PDB entry 7VXH | electron microscopy, 2.95 A resolution | chains A and C of the 4 polymer chains in the assembly

[Chain A]
Molecule: Capsid protein VP1
Organism: Coxsackievirus B3
UniProt: P03313 (POLG_CXB3N); residues 1-284 here correspond to UniProt positions 571-854 (UniProt number = residue number + 570)
Amino-acid sequence (284 residues; each row starts with the number of its first residue):
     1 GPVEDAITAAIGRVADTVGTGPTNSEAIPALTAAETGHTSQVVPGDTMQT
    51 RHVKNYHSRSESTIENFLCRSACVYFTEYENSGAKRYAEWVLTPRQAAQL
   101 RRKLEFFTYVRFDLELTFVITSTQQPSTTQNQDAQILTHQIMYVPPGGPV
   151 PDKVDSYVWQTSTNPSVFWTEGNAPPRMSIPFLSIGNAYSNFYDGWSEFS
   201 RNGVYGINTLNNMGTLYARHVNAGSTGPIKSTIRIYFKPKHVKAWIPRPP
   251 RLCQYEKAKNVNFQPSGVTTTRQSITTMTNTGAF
Not modelled in the structure: 1-12, 281-284
Construct notes: conflict Glu80 (Lys650 in P03313)
Swiss-Prot annotation at these positions:
  - site: Thr281, Gly282 (Cleavage)

[Chain C]
Molecule: Capsid protein VP3
Organism: Coxsackievirus B3
UniProt: P03313 (POLG_CXB3N); residues 1-238 here correspond to UniProt positions 333-570 (UniProt number = residue number + 332)
Amino-acid sequence (238 residues; numbered 1 to 238; the number before each row is that of its first residue):
     1 GLPTMNTPGSCQFLTSDDFQSPSAMPQYDVTPEMRIPGEVKNLMEIAEVD
    51 SVVPVQNVGEKVNSMEAYQIPVRSNEGSGTQVFGFPLQPGYSSVFSRTLL
   101 GEILNYYTHWSGSIKLTFMFCGSAMATGKFLLAYSPPGAGAPTKRVDAML
   151 GTHVVWDVGLQSSCVLCIPWISQTHYRYVTSDEYTAGGFITCWYQTNIVV
   201 PADAQSSCYIMCFVSACNDFSVRLLKDTPFISQQNFFQ
Construct notes: conflict Val155 (Ile487 in P03313), Tyr178 (Phe510 in P03313), Thr180 (Ala512 in P03313)
Swiss-Prot annotation at these positions:
  - region: Phe236 to Gln238 (Amphipathic alpha-helix)

[Interface between chain A and chain C]
Pairs across the interface (168):
  Val14(A) with Asn218(C); Asp219(C); Phe220(C)
  Ala15(A) with Asn218(C)
  Ala30(A) with Ser163(C); Cys164(C); Val165(C), hydrogen bond (backbone-backbone)
  Leu31(A) with Ser163(C)
  Thr32(A) with Gln161(C); Ser163(C), hydrogen bond (backbone-backbone); Val165(C)
  Ala33(A) with Ser163(C)
  Ala34(A) with Met119(C), hydrophobic; Ser163(C)
  Glu35(A) with Met119(C); Ser162(C), hydrogen bond
  Thr39(A) with Glu48(C); Val49(C); Asp50(C), hydrogen bond (side chain-backbone); Ser215(C)
  Ser40(A) with Lys115(C), hydrogen bond (backbone-side chain)
  Val42(A) with Lys115(C), hydrogen bond (backbone-side chain); Cys217(C)
  Val43(A) with Asn218(C)
  Pro44(A) with Cys167(C), hydrophobic
  Thr47(A) with Cys167(C)
  Met48(A) with Pro169(C), hydrophobic
  His57(A) with Ser111(C); His175(C); Tyr176(C)
  Ser58(A) with Ser221(C), hydrogen bond (backbone-side chain)
  Arg59(A) with Asn42(C), hydrogen bond (backbone-side chain); Met44(C); Glu48(C), salt bridge; Cys217(C); Asn218(C), hydrogen bond (side chain-backbone); Phe220(C), hydrogen bond (side chain-backbone)
  Glu61(A) with Tyr107(C), hydrogen bond (backbone-side chain); Arg223(C); Leu224(C); Leu225(C)
  Ser62(A) with Asn42(C); Leu43(C), hydrogen bond (backbone-backbone); Met44(C), hydrogen bond; Tyr107(C); Val222(C)
  Thr63(A) with Asn42(C)
  Ile64(A) with Val40(C); Leu43(C), hydrophobic
  Asn66(A) with Leu225(C)
  Phe67(A) with Leu43(C), hydrophobic; Leu225(C), hydrophobic
  Arg70(A) with Ser16(C); Leu225(C)
  Ser71(A) with Phe13(C); Thr15(C), hydrogen bond (side chain-backbone)
  Tyr75(A) with Phe236(C), hydrophobic
  Phe76(A) with Phe236(C), hydrophobic
  Arg95(A) with Phe237(C)
  Gln96(A) with Gln233(C), hydrogen bond (backbone-side chain); Phe236(C); Phe237(C), hydrogen bond (side chain-backbone); Gln238(C)
  Ala97(A) with Gln233(C)
  Ala98(A) with Gln233(C); Phe237(C), hydrophobic
  Gln99(A) with Asp227(C)
  Arg102(A) with Arg97(C); Glu102(C), salt bridge; Tyr106(C), hydrogen bond; Ile231(C)
  Lys103(A) with Tyr106(C)
  Phe106(A) with Tyr106(C), hydrophobic
  Phe107(A) with Val40(C), hydrophobic
  Arg111(A) with Val30(C); Thr31(C), hydrogen bond (side chain-backbone); Pro32(C); Glu33(C)
  Glu115(A) with Ser21(C), hydrogen bond
  Thr117(A) with Phe13(C)
  Ala174(A) with Cys11(C), hydrophobic
  Arg177(A) with Phe13(C); Asp17(C), salt bridge; Ser21(C)
  Met178(A) with Pro22(C)
  Ser179(A) with Ser21(C); Pro22(C), hydrogen bond (backbone-backbone); Ser23(C), hydrogen bond (backbone-side chain); Ala24(C), hydrogen bond (backbone-backbone)
  Ile180(A) with Ala24(C), hydrophobic; Met25(C), hydrophobic
  Pro181(A) with Tyr28(C), hydrophobic
  Phe182(A) with Tyr28(C); Val30(C), hydrophobic
  Leu183(A) with Met25(C), hydrophobic; Tyr28(C)
  Ser184(A) with Thr31(C), hydrogen bond (backbone-side chain)
  Gly186(A) with Thr31(C)
  Asn187(A) with Thr31(C); Pro32(C); Met34(C)
  Lys238(A) with Thr15(C), hydrogen bond (side chain-backbone); Asp17(C), hydrogen bond (side chain-backbone)
  Lys243(A) with Glu33(C), salt bridge; Glu39(C)
  Ala244(A) with Glu39(C); Val40(C), hydrogen bond (backbone-backbone)
  Trp245(A) with Ile36(C), hydrogen bond (side chain-backbone); Pro37(C); Gly38(C); Glu39(C)
  Ile246(A) with Pro37(C); Gly38(C), hydrogen bond (backbone-backbone)
  Pro247(A) with Val40(C); Ile46(C), hydrophobic
  Pro250(A) with Glu102(C)
  Leu252(A) with Arg97(C), hydrogen bond (backbone-side chain)
  Cys253(A) with Ile231(C)
  Gln254(A) with Phe230(C), hydrogen bond (side chain-backbone); Ile231(C); Ser232(C), hydrogen bond
  Tyr255(A) with Ile231(C), hydrophobic; Phe237(C)
  Glu256(A) with Phe237(C)
  Lys257(A) with Phe237(C); Gln238(C)
  Ala258(A) with Phe237(C); Gln238(C)
  Gly267(A) with Val62(C); Asn63(C)
  Val268(A) with Pro54(C), hydrophobic; Val62(C), hydrogen bond (backbone-backbone); Tyr68(C); Arg97(C)
  Thr269(A) with Pro54(C); Asn57(C); Val62(C); Ser93(C), hydrogen bond (side chain-backbone); Arg97(C)
  Thr270(A) with Asn57(C), hydrogen bond (backbone-side chain); Ser93(C)
  Thr271(A) with Asn57(C); Gly59(C); Val62(C); Ser93(C)
  Arg272(A) with Val55(C), hydrogen bond (side chain-backbone); Asn57(C), hydrogen bond (backbone-backbone); Val58(C); Gly84(C), hydrogen bond (side chain-backbone); Phe85(C); Val94(C)
  Gln273(A) with Val58(C)
  Ser274(A) with Val58(C)
  Ile275(A) with Val55(C), hydrophobic; Val58(C); Val82(C); Phe83(C); Gly84(C), hydrogen bond (backbone-backbone)
  Thr276(A) with Gln81(C); Gly84(C)
  Thr277(A) with Gly84(C)
  Met278(A) with Gly84(C); Phe85(C); Pro86(C); Phe189(C), hydrophobic
  Asn280(A) with Tyr91(C); Ser92(C); Ser93(C), hydrogen bond (side chain-backbone)
Interface residues without a listed pair, chain A (92 interface residues in all): Thr17, Gln41, Asn55, Val74, Arg101, Tyr109, Val119, Pro165, Pro175, Ile185, Ala188, Tyr236, Pro249, Ser266
Interface residues without a listed pair, chain C (97 interface residues in all): Phe19, Lys41, Gln56, Ser64, Ile70, Pro71, Ser96, Leu99, Ile103, Ser113, Ala141, Thr152, Trp156, Asp157, Phe213, Thr228

[Summary]
92 residues of chain A and 97 residues of chain C are in contact, with 39 hydrogen bonds and 4 salt bridges.
Among the polar pairs are Arg59(A)-Glu48(C), Arg102(A)-Glu102(C) and Arg177(A)-Asp17(C).
Chain A is Capsid protein VP1 and chain C is Capsid protein VP3, both from Coxsackievirus B3; the structure,
Coxsackievirus B3 full particle at pH7.4 (VP3-234Q), was determined by electron microscopy (same publication
as 7VXZ, 7VY0, 7VY5, 7VY6, 7VYK, 7VYL and 3 further entries).
